3FB8 - chains A and B of the 3 polymer chains in the assembly; structure by X-ray diffraction, 3.40 A resolution.

[Chain A]
Molecule: antibody fab fragment heavy chain
Source organism: Mus musculus
Notes: antibody fragment or engineered binder
Amino-acid sequence (219 residues; row label = number of the first residue in the row):
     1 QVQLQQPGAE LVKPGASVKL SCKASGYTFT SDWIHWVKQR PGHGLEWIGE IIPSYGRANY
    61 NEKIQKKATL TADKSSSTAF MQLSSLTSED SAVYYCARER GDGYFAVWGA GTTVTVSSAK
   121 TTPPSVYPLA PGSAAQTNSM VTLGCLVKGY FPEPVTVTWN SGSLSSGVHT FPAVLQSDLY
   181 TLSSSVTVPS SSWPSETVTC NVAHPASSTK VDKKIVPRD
Cystine bridges: Cys22-Cys96

[Chain B]
Molecule: antibody fab fragment light chain
Source organism: Mus musculus
Notes: antibody fragment or engineered binder
Amino-acid sequence (212 residues; numbered 1 to 212; the number before each row is that of its first residue):
     1 DILLTQSPAI LSVSPGERVS FSCRASQSIG TDIHWYQQRT NGSPRLLIKY ASESISGIPS
    61 RFSGSGSGTD FTLSINSVES EDIANYYCQQ SNRWPFTFGS GTKLEIKRAD AAPTVSIFPP
   121 SSEQLTSGGA SVVCFLNNFY PKDINVKWKI DGSERQNGVL NSWTDQDSKD STYSMSSTLT
   181 LTKDEYERHN SYTCEATHKT STSPIVKSFN RN
Cystine bridges: Cys23-Cys88, Cys134-Cys194

[Interface between chain A and chain B]
Contacting residue pairs - 70 pairs, chain A then chain B:
  His35(A) - Phe96(B)
  Gln39(A) - Gln38(B)  hydrogen bond
  Gln39(A) - Tyr87(B)  hydrogen bond
  His43(A) - Tyr87(B)
  Gly44(A) - Tyr87(B)
  Leu45(A) - Tyr87(B)
  Leu45(A) - Phe98(B)
  Trp47(A) - Trp94(B)  hydrophobic
  Trp47(A) - Pro95(B)  hydrophobic
  Glu50(A) - Trp94(B)  hydrogen bond
  Asn59(A) - Trp94(B)
  Tyr60(A) - Trp94(B)
  Tyr95(A) - Gln38(B)  hydrogen bond
  Tyr95(A) - Gly42(B)  hydrogen bond (side chain-backbone)
  Tyr95(A) - Ser43(B)
  Glu99(A) - Phe96(B)
  Asp102(A) - Tyr50(B)  hydrogen bond (backbone-side chain)
  Gly103(A) - His34(B)
  Gly103(A) - Gln89(B)  hydrogen bond (backbone-side chain)
  Gly103(A) - Ser91(B)
  Gly103(A) - Phe96(B)
  Tyr104(A) - His34(B)
  Tyr104(A) - Tyr36(B)
  Tyr104(A) - Leu46(B)  hydrophobic
  Tyr104(A) - Lys49(B)
  Tyr104(A) - Tyr50(B)
  Phe105(A) - Tyr36(B)  hydrogen bond (backbone-side chain)
  Phe105(A) - Gln89(B)
  Phe105(A) - Phe98(B)  hydrophobic
  Trp108(A) - Tyr36(B)
  Trp108(A) - Pro44(B)
  Trp108(A) - Phe98(B)  hydrophobic
  Gly109(A) - Ser43(B)
  Tyr127(A) - Ser121(B)
  Tyr127(A) - Gln124(B)
  Tyr127(A) - Ser127(B)
  Pro128(A) - Ser121(B)
  Pro128(A) - Glu123(B)
  Leu129(A) - Phe118(B)
  Leu129(A) - Val133(B)  hydrophobic
  Leu129(A) - Phe135(B)  hydrophobic
  Ala130(A) - Phe118(B)
  Ala130(A) - Pro119(B)
  Pro131(A) - Phe118(B)
  Gln136(A) - Lys207(B)
  Thr142(A) - Ser116(B)
  Thr142(A) - Phe118(B)
  Leu146(A) - Ser131(B)
  Lys148(A) - Gln124(B)
  Lys148(A) - Ser131(B)
  His169(A) - Asn137(B)
  His169(A) - Asn138(B)  hydrogen bond
  His169(A) - Ser174(B)
  Phe171(A) - Phe135(B)  hydrophobic
  Phe171(A) - Asn137(B)
  Phe171(A) - Ser162(B)
  Phe171(A) - Thr164(B)
  Phe171(A) - Ser174(B)
  Phe171(A) - Met175(B)
  Phe171(A) - Ser176(B)
  Pro172(A) - Ser162(B)  hydrogen bond (backbone-side chain)
  Pro172(A) - Trp163(B)
  Val174(A) - Asn161(B)
  Gln176(A) - Leu160(B)
  Ser183(A) - Phe135(B)
  Ser184(A) - Phe135(B)
  Ser185(A) - Phe135(B)
  Ser185(A) - Asn137(B)  hydrogen bond
  Arg218(A) - Pro119(B)
  Arg218(A) - Pro120(B)
Other interface residues (no listed pair), chain A (42 interface residues in all): Val37, Glu62, Gly132, Leu143, Gly144, Thr170, Lys213
Other interface residues (no listed pair), chain B (39 interface residues in all): Asp167

[Overview]
The interface between chain A and chain B involves 42 residues on one side and 39 on the other, with 11
hydrogen bonds. Polar pairs include Gln39(A)-Gln38(B), Gln39(A)-Tyr87(B) and Glu50(A)-Trp94(B).
Here chain A is antibody fab fragment heavy chain and chain B is antibody fab fragment light chain, both from
Mus musculus. Entry 3FB8 (KcsA Potassium channel in the open-conductive state with 20 A opening at T112 in the
presence ...) was determined by X-ray diffraction.
